Entry 5PAU (X-ray diffraction, 1.55 A resolution); this record covers chains A and C.

[Chain A]
Molecule: Coagulation factor VII light chain
Organism: Homo sapiens
Notes: EC 3.4.21.21
Reference sequence: P08709 (FA7_HUMAN); residues 149-212 here = UniProt positions 149-212
Chain sequence (64 residues; numbered 149 to 212; the number before each row is that of its first residue):
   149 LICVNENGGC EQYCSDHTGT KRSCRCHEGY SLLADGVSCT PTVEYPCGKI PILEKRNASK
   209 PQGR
Not modelled in the structure: 207-212
Disulfides: C151-C162, C158-C172, C174-C187
UniProt features mapped onto this chain:
  - site: R212 (Cleavage)
  - glycosylation: N205 (N-linked (GlcNAc...) asparagine)

[Chain C]
Molecule: Coagulation factor VII heavy chain
Organism: Homo sapiens
Notes: EC 3.4.21.21
Reference sequence: P08709 (FA7_HUMAN); numbering as in UniProt (aligned over 213-466)
Chain sequence (254 residues; each row starts with the number of its first residue):
   213 IVGGKVCPKG ECPWQVLLLV NGAQLCGGTL INTIWVVSAA HCFDKIKNWR NLIAVLGEHD
   273 LSEHDGDEQS RRVAQVIIPS TYVPGTTNHD IALLRLHQPV VLTDHVVPLC LPERTFSERT
   333 LAFVRFSLVS GWGQLLDRGA TALELMVLNV PRLMTQDCLQ QSRKVGDSPN ITEYMFCAGY
   393 SDGSKDSCKG DSGGPHATHY RGTWYLTGIV SWGQGCATVG HFGVYTRVSQ YIEWLQKLMR
   453 SEPRPGVLLR APFP
Not modelled in the structure: 376-379
Disulfides: C219-C224, C238-C254, C370-C389, C400-C428
Metal / ion sites: Ca2+: E270, D272, E275, E280
Residues lining bound ligands: 7ZJ (N-(2-amino-1H-benzimidazol-5-yl)-2-[3-[(2-amino-2-oxoethyl)-methylsulfonylamino]phenyl]acetamide): H253, D256, K257, G297, T298, T299, D398, S399, C400, K401, S404, V422, S423, W424, G425, G427, C428, A429, G435
UniProt features mapped onto this chain:
  - active site (Charge relay system): H253, D302, S404
  - binding site (substrate): D398
  - glycosylation: N382 (N-linked (GlcNAc...) asparagine)

[How chain A and chain C interact]
Residue-residue contacts (47):
  C151(A) - R331(C)
  V152(A) - R331(C)
  E154(A) - R413(C)  hydrogen bond (backbone-side chain)
  N155(A) - F328(C)
  N155(A) - T332(C)  hydrogen bond
  N155(A) - Y412(C)
  N155(A) - R413(C)
  G157(A) - R413(C)  hydrogen bond (backbone-side chain)
  C158(A) - R413(C)  hydrogen bond (backbone-side chain)
  E159(A) - Y412(C)
  E159(A) - R413(C)
  Q160(A) - F328(C)
  Q160(A) - Y417(C)
  Y161(A) - L323(C)
  Y161(A) - P324(C)
  Y161(A) - E325(C)
  Y161(A) - F328(C)  hydrophobic
  Y161(A) - Y417(C)
  R173(A) - E325(C)  salt bridge
  H175(A) - L323(C)
  Y178(A) - T415(C)
  Y193(A) - L314(C)
  Y193(A) - T315(C)
  Y193(A) - D316(C)  hydrogen bond
  P194(A) - V319(C)
  C195(A) - P320(C)
  C195(A) - C322(C)  disulfide
  C195(A) - T415(C)
  G196(A) - W226(C)
  G196(A) - P320(C)  hydrogen bond (backbone-backbone)
  G196(A) - C322(C)
  G196(A) - T415(C)
  G196(A) - W416(C)  hydrogen bond (backbone-backbone)
  K197(A) - W226(C)
  K197(A) - V319(C)
  K197(A) - G414(C)  hydrogen bond (side chain-backbone)
  K197(A) - T415(C)  hydrogen bond
  I198(A) - G222(C)
  I198(A) - E223(C)
  I198(A) - W226(C)  hydrophobic
  P199(A) - D316(C)
  P199(A) - V319(C)  hydrophobic
  I200(A) - K221(C)
  I200(A) - G222(C)
  I200(A) - E223(C)
  L201(A) - E223(C)
  K203(A) - D316(C)  salt bridge
Interface residues without a listed pair, chain A (26 interface residues in all): C162, D164, S186, R204
Interface residues without a listed pair, chain C (25 interface residues in all): P225, L321, T327
Inter-chain disulfides: C195(A)-C322(C)

[Summary]
The interface between chain A and chain C involves 26 residues on one side and 25 on the other; the contacts
include 1 disulfide bond, 9 hydrogen bonds and 2 salt bridges. Polar contacts include R173(A)-E325(C),
K203(A)-D316(C) and E154(A)-R413(C). Bound to chain C: compound 7ZJ.
Here chain A is Coagulation factor VII light chain and chain C is Coagulation factor VII heavy chain, both
from Homo sapiens. Entry 5PAU (Crystal Structure of Factor VIIa in complex with
N-(2-amino-1H-benzimidazol-5-yl)-2-[3-[(2-amino-2-oxoethyl)-methylsulfonylamino]phenyl]acetamide;2,2,2-trifluoroacetic
acid) was determined by X-ray diffraction.
